9BDF - chains A and G of the 9 polymer chains in the assembly; structure by electron microscopy, 3.01 A resolution.

== Chain A (and G) ==
Name: Hemagglutinin
Source organism: Influenza A virus
Notes: chain G of this document is another copy of the same molecule, construct and numbering; everything in this record applies to it too
UniProt: A0A8F5JT24 (A0A8F5JT24_9INFA); residues 1-505 here correspond to UniProt positions 17-521 (UniProt number = residue number + 16)
Sequence (514 residues; numbered 1 to 514; the number before each row is that of its first residue):
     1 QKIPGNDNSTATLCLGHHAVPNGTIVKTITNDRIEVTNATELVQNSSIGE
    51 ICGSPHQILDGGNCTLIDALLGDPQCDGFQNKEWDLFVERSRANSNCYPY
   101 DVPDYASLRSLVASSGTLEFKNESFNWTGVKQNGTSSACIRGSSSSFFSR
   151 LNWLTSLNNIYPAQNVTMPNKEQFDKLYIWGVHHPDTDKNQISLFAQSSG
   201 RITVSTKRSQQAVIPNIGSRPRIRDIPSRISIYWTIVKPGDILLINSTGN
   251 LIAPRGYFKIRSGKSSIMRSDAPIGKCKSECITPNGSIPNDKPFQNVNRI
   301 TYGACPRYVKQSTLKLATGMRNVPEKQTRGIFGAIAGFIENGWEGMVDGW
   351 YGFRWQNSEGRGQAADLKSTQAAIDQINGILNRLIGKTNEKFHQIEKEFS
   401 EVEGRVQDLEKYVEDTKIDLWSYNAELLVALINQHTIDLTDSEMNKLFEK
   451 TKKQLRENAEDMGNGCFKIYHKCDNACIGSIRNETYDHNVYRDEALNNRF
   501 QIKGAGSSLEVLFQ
Disordered / not traced: 1-7, 326-339, 501-514
Construct notes: conflict Asn31 (Asp47 in A0A8F5JT24), Gly53 (Asp69 in A0A8F5JT24), Trp355 (His371 in A0A8F5JT24), Ile380 (Lys396 in A0A8F5JT24), Ile432 (Glu448 in A0A8F5JT24), Ala505 (Val521 in A0A8F5JT24); expression tag (506-514)
Disulfide bonds: Cys14-Cys466, Cys52-Cys277, Cys64-Cys76, Cys97-Cys139, Cys281-Cys305
Glycans and other covalent adducts: N-acetylglucosamine (NAG) linked to Asn22, Asn38, Asn63, Asn133, Asn246, Asn285, Asn483; glycan linked to Asn165

== Interface between chain A and chain G ==
Contacting residue pairs - 63 pairs, chain A then chain G:
  Ala106(A) with Arg405(G)
  Ser107(A) with Glu403(G); Gly404(G); Arg405(G)
  Leu111(A) with Val402(G), hydrophobic; Glu403(G)
  Arg201(A) with Asp188(G), salt bridge
  Ser205(A) with Ser219(G), hydrogen bond (side chain-backbone); Arg220(G); Pro221(G)
  Thr206(A) with Pro221(G)
  Lys207(A) with Pro221(G); Ile223(G)
  Arg208(A) with Glu401(G), salt bridge
  Gln210(A) with Asp101(G), hydrogen bond; His184(G); Arg220(G), hydrogen bond
  Ala212(A) with Asn216(G)
  Ile236(A) with Val402(G), hydrophobic
  Ile242(A) with Pro221(G), hydrophobic
  Leu244(A) with Ser219(G); Arg220(G)
  Arg307(A) with Asp419(G), salt bridge
  Ile380(A) with Ile29(G)
  Arg383(A) with Thr28(G), hydrogen bond (side chain-backbone); Ile29(G), hydrogen bond (side chain-backbone); Asn31(G); Asp32(G)
  Lys391(A) with Asp415(G), salt bridge; Asp419(G), salt bridge
  Gln394(A) with Tyr412(G)
  Ile395(A) with Asp408(G); Leu409(G), hydrophobic; Tyr412(G), hydrophobic
  Lys397(A) with Tyr412(G)
  Glu403(A) with Arg405(G), salt bridge
  Leu409(A) with Leu409(G), hydrophobic
  Glu410(A) with Arg405(G); Leu409(G)
  Val413(A) with Tyr412(G), hydrophobic; Val413(G), hydrophobic
  Glu414(A) with Tyr412(G), hydrogen bond
  Lys417(A) with Tyr412(G); Thr416(G)
  Leu420(A) with Leu420(G), hydrophobic
  Trp421(A) with Leu420(G)
  Asn424(A) with Leu420(G); Tyr423(G)
  Leu428(A) with Tyr423(G); Leu427(G), hydrophobic
  Leu431(A) with Leu431(G), hydrophobic
  His435(A) with Ile29(G); Gln434(G)
  Lys453(A) with Asp461(G), salt bridge
  Arg456(A) with Glu460(G), salt bridge; Asp461(G); Tyr470(G), hydrogen bond
  Glu457(A) with Glu460(G); Arg499(G), salt bridge
  Arg492(A) with Glu460(G), salt bridge; Arg499(G), hydrogen bond (side chain-backbone)
  Leu496(A) with Phe500(G), hydrophobic
  Phe500(A) with Phe500(G), hydrophobic
Other interface residues (no listed pair), chain A (44 interface residues in all): Ser110, Thr203, Lys238, Asn246, Asn389, Val406
Other interface residues (no listed pair), chain G (44 interface residues in all): Thr30, Ile217, Gly218, Arg229, Ser231, Lys310, Ser400, Asn424, Met462, Gly463

== Summary ==
Chain A and chain G each contribute 44 residues to their interface; the contacts include 8 hydrogen bonds and
10 salt bridges. Polar pairs include Arg201(A)-Asp188(G), Arg208(A)-Glu401(G) and Arg307(A)-Asp419(G).
Covalently linked N-acetylglucosamine: at Asn22(A), Asn38(A), Asn63(A), Asn133(A), Asn246(A) and Asn285(A) and
1 more.
Both chains are Hemagglutinin (Influenza A virus). Entry 9BDF (Influenza A virus Hemagglutinin
H3/Darwin/6/2021 in complex with Fab ADI-85666) was determined by electron microscopy.
